Entry 7RHZ (electron microscopy, 4.48 A resolution (low resolution: residue-level contacts below are approximate; hydrogen-bond / salt-bridge calls are withheld)); this record covers chains A and C of the 4 polymer chains in the assembly.

# Chain A
Molecule: Recombinase cre
Source organism: Escherichia phage P1
UniProtKB: P06956 (RECR_BPP1); residue numbers follow UniProt; this construct covers 1-343
Amino-acid sequence (343 residues; row label = number of the first residue in the row):
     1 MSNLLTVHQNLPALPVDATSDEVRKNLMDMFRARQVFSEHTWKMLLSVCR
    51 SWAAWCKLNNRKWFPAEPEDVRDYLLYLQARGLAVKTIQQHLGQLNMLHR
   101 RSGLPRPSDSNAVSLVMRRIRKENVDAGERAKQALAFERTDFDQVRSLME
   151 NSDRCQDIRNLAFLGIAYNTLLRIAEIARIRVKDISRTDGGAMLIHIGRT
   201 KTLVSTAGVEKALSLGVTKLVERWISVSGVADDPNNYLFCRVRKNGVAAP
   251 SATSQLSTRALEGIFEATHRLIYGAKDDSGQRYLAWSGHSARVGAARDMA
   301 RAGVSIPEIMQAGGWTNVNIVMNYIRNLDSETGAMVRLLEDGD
Unresolved in the structure: 1-19, 199-207
Differences from the reference sequence: engineered mutation Ala33 (Asp in P06956), Val36 (Ala in P06956), Ala192 (Arg in P06956)
Curated features (UniProtKB/Swiss-Prot):
  - active site: Arg173, His289, Arg292, Trp315, Tyr324 (O-(3'-phospho-DNA)-tyrosine intermediate)
From the paper describing this entry:
  - conformationally variable residues (order/disorder transition): Arg199 to Ala207
  - mutagenesis - D33A/A36V/R192A: abolished catalytic activity

# Chain C
Molecule: 44-nt DNA strand
Sequence (44 nucleotides; row label = number of the first residue in the row; numbers below 1 keep their minus sign (DG-4 is residue -4)):
    -4 GCCGCATAACTTCGTATAGCATACATTATACGAAGTTATCGCCG

# Chain A / chain C interface
Residue-residue contacts (25; chain A residue first):
  Lys43(A) with DG9(C); DT10(C)
  Met44(A) with DT10(C); DA11(C); DT12(C)
  Arg50(A) with DG9(C)
  Arg81(A) with DA11(C)
  Leu83(A) with DA11(C); DT12(C)
  Ala84(A) with DT12(C)
  Lys86(A) with DA13(C); DG14(C)
  Thr87(A) with DT12(C)
  Gln90(A) with DT12(C); DA13(C)
  Ala131(A) with DA13(C)
  Lys132(A) with DT12(C); DA13(C)
  Arg241(A) with DC5(C)
  Gln255(A) with DT6(C)
  Ser257(A) with DT6(C)
  Arg259(A) with DC8(C)
  Ala260(A) with DC5(C)
  Thr316(A) with DA16(C)
  Ile320(A) with DC15(C)
Other interface residues (no listed pair), chain A (24 interface residues in all): Arg130, Val242, Lys244, Arg282, Tyr283, Trp315
Other interface residues (no listed pair), chain C (14 interface residues in all): DT2, DA4, DT7

# Summary
24 residues of chain A face 14 of chain C across their interface. Curated annotation (UniProt) lists 5
active-site residues on chain A. The paper reports that D33A/A36V/R192A of chain A abolish catalytic activity;
conformational variability at Arg199(A).
Chain A is Recombinase cre (Escherichia phage P1) and chain C is a 44-nt DNA strand; the structure,
Heterodimer of Cre recombinase mutants D33A/A36V/R192A and R72E/L115D/R119D in complex with loxP DNA, was
determined by electron microscopy, deposited together with 7RHX and 7RHY.
